1XBT - chains C and D of the 4 polymer chains in the assembly; structure by X-ray diffraction, 2.40 A resolution.

== Chain C (and D) ==
Name: Thymidine kinase, cytosolic
Source organism: Homo sapiens
Notes: EC 2.7.1.21; fragment: Truncation mutant(residues 1-193); chain D of this document is another copy of the same molecule, construct and numbering; everything in this record applies to it too
UniProtKB: P04183 (KITH_HUMAN); residues 1-193 here = UniProt positions 1-193
Chain sequence (193 residues; row label = number of the first residue in the row):
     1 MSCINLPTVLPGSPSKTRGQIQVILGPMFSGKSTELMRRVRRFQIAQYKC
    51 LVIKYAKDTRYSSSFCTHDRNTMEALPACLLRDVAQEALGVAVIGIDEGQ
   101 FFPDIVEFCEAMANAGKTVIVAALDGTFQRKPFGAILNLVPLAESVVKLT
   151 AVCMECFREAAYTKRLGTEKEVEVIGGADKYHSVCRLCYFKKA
Unresolved in the structure: 1-17, 61-74, 192-193 (chain D: 1-17, 63-74, 192-193)
Metal / ion sites: Mg2+: Ser33 (together with dTTP); Zn2+: Cys153, Cys156, Cys185, Cys188
Ligand contacts: dTTP (TTP): Pro27, Met28, Phe29, Ser30, Gly31, Lys32, Ser33, Asp58, Arg60, Glu98, Gln100, Phe101, Leu124, Gly126, Thr127, Phe128, Phe133, Thr163, Arg165, Val172, Glu173, Val174, Ile175, Gly176, Tyr181
Swiss-Prot annotation at these positions:
  - active site: Glu98 (Proton acceptor)
  - binding site (ATP): Gly26 to Ser33, Asp58 to Arg60, Asp97 to Gln100
  - binding site (substrate): Phe128, Val172 to Gly176, Tyr181
  - binding site (Zn(2+)): Cys153, Cys156, Cys185, Cys188
  - modified residue: Ser2 (N-acetylserine), Ser13 (Phosphoserine)
  - mutagenesis: Ser13 (S13A: Loss of phosphorylation. Constant expression during cell cycle. No effect on ATP-induced tetramerization; S13D: Perturbes ATP-induced tetramerization ...), Met28 (M28I/A: 300-fold higher KM for thymidine), Leu124 (L124A: 30-fold higher KM for thymidine), Thr163 (T163S: 50-fold higher KM for thymidine)
What the authors report for this chain:
  - catalytic residues: Arg60, Glu98 (proposed by the authors, not directly observed)
  - binding site for dTTP: Glu98, Gln100

== Interface between chain C and chain D ==
Pairs across the interface (31):
  Phe29(C) with Arg42(D); Ile45(D), hydrophobic
  Ser30(C) with Arg38(D), hydrogen bond (backbone-side chain); Arg42(D)
  Gly31(C) with Arg38(D)
  Thr34(C) with Thr34(D); Arg38(D)
  Glu35(C) with Glu35(D)
  Arg38(C) with Ser30(D), hydrogen bond (side chain-backbone); Gly31(D); Thr34(D); Leu149(D)
  Arg42(C) with Phe29(D); Ser30(D); Thr150(D), hydrogen bond (side chain-backbone); Val152(D)
  Phe43(C) with Val152(D), hydrophobic
  Ile45(C) with Phe29(D), hydrophobic; Met154(D), hydrophobic
  Ala46(C) with Val152(D), hydrophobic; Phe157(D)
  Tyr48(C) with Phe157(D)
  Leu149(C) with Arg38(D)
  Thr150(C) with Arg42(D), hydrogen bond (backbone-side chain)
  Val152(C) with Arg42(D); Phe43(D), hydrophobic; Ala46(D), hydrophobic; Tyr48(D), hydrophobic
  Met154(C) with Ile45(D), hydrophobic
  Phe157(C) with Ala46(D); Tyr48(D), hydrogen bond (backbone-side chain)
Interface residues without a listed pair, chain C (19 interface residues in all): Arg41, Ala151, Ala178
Interface residues without a listed pair, chain D (19 interface residues in all): Arg41, Ala151, Ala178

== In short ==
Chain C and chain D each contribute 19 residues to their interface, with 5 hydrogen bonds. Polar contacts
include Ser30(C)-Arg38(D), Arg42(C)-Thr150(D) and Phe157(C)-Tyr48(D). Bound to chain C: dTTP. From the paper:
catalytic residues Arg60(C) and Glu98(C); a binding site for dTTP at Glu98(C) and Gln100(C).
Both chains are Thymidine kinase, cytosolic (Homo sapiens). Entry 1XBT (Crystal Structure of Human Thymidine
Kinase 1) was determined by X-ray diffraction (same publication as 2UZ3).
